PDB entry 1VPP | X-ray diffraction, 1.90 A resolution | chains V and X of the 4 polymer chains in the assembly

[Chain V]
Molecule: Protein (vascular endothelial growth factor)
Organism: Homo sapiens
Notes: fragment: receptor binding domain
UniProtKB: P15692 (VEGFA_HUMAN); residues 8-109 here correspond to UniProt positions 34-135 (UniProt number = residue number + 26)
Amino-acid sequence (102 residues; each row starts with the number of its first residue):
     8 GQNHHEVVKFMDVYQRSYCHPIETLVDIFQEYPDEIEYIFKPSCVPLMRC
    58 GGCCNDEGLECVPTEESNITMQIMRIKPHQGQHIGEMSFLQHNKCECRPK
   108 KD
Not modelled in the structure: 8-12, 109
Cystine bridges: Cys26-Cys68, Cys57-Cys102, Cys61-Cys104

[Chain X]
Molecule: Protein (PEPTIDE V108)
Notes: fragment: receptor blocking peptide
Amino-acid sequence (20 residues; each row starts with the number of its first residue):
     1 RGWVEICAADDYGRCLTEAQ
Cystine bridges: Cys7-Cys15

[Interface between chain V and chain X]
Pairs across the interface (35):
  Glu38(V) - Arg1(X)
  Tyr39(V) - Arg1(X)  hydrogen bond (side chain-backbone)
  Tyr39(V) - Gly2(X)  hydrogen bond (side chain-backbone)
  Pro40(V) - Arg1(X)
  Asp41(V) - Arg1(X)  salt bridge
  Gln79(V) - Ile6(X)
  Ile80(V) - Trp3(X)
  Met81(V) - Asp11(X)
  Met81(V) - Tyr12(X)
  Met81(V) - Gly13(X)
  Arg82(V) - Trp3(X)
  Gln89(V) - Ala8(X)
  Gln89(V) - Ala9(X)  hydrogen bond (backbone-backbone)
  Gln89(V) - Asp10(X)
  Gln89(V) - Asp11(X)  hydrogen bond
  His90(V) - Trp3(X)
  His90(V) - Glu5(X)  salt bridge
  His90(V) - Cys7(X)
  His90(V) - Ala8(X)
  Ile91(V) - Trp3(X)
  Ile91(V) - Glu5(X)
  Ile91(V) - Ile6(X)  hydrogen bond (backbone-backbone)
  Ile91(V) - Cys7(X)  hydrogen bond (backbone-backbone)
  Ile91(V) - Ala9(X)  hydrophobic
  Ile91(V) - Gly13(X)
  Gly92(V) - Trp3(X)
  Gly92(V) - Val4(X)
  Gly92(V) - Ile6(X)
  Glu93(V) - Gly2(X)
  Glu93(V) - Trp3(X)
  Glu93(V) - Val4(X)  hydrogen bond (backbone-backbone)
  Glu93(V) - Ile6(X)
  Met94(V) - Gly2(X)
  Met94(V) - Trp3(X)  hydrophobic
  Ser95(V) - Arg1(X)  hydrogen bond (backbone-backbone)
Also at the interface, not in a pair above, chain V (16 interface residues in all): Lys48

[Summary]
Chain V and chain X form an interface of 16 and 13 residues respectively, with 8 hydrogen bonds and 2 salt
bridges. Polar contacts include Asp41(V)-Arg1(X), His90(V)-Glu5(X) and Tyr39(V)-Arg1(X).
Here chain V is Protein (vascular endothelial growth factor) (Homo sapiens) and chain X is Protein (PEPTIDE
V108). Entry 1VPP (Complex between vegf and a receptor blocking peptide) was determined by X-ray diffraction.
